PDB entry 7MOB | electron microscopy, 5.00 A resolution (low resolution: residue-level contacts below are approximate; hydrogen-bond / salt-bridge calls are withheld) | chains A and B of the 4 polymer chains in the assembly

[Chain A (and B)]
Name: Hepatocyte growth factor
Source organism: Homo sapiens
Notes: chain B of this document is another copy of the same molecule, construct and numbering; everything in this record applies to it too
UniProtKB: P14210 (HGF_HUMAN); residues 1-210 here = UniProt positions 1-210
Sequence (210 residues; row label = number of the first residue in the row):
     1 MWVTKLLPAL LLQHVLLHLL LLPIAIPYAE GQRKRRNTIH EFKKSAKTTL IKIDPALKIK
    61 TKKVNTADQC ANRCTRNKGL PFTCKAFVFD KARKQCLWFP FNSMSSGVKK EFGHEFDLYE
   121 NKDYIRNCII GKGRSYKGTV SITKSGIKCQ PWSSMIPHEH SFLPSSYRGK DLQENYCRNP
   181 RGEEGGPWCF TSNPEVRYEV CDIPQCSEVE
Disordered / not traced: 1-36, 209-210
Disulfide bonds: Cys-70/Cys-96, Cys-74/Cys-84, Cys-128/Cys-206, Cys-149/Cys-189, Cys-177/Cys-201
UniProt features mapped onto this chain:
  - modified residue: Gln-32 (Pyrrolidone carboxylic acid)
From the paper describing this entry:
  - mutagenesis - K34E/R35E/R36E, K47E, R73E/R76E/K78E, K91E, F112A, H114E, E159R, E195R, R197E: decreased signaling with Hepatocyte growth factor receptor
  - mutagenesis - E159R: decreased binding to Hepatocyte growth factor receptor

[Chain A / chain B interface]
Contacting residue pairs (40):
  Glu-41(A) with Glu-41(B)
  Asn-77(A) with Ile-142(B); Gly-146(B)
  Leu-80(A) with Gly-146(B)
  Pro-81(A) with Ser-145(B)
  Phe-82(A) with Ser-145(B); Gly-146(B)
  Thr-83(A) with Thr-143(B); Lys-144(B); Asp-202(B)
  Lys-85(A) with Asp-202(B)
  Lys-122(A) with Asn-127(B)
  Asp-123(A) with Asn-127(B)
  Tyr-124(A) with Asn-127(B); Asp-202(B); Pro-204(B)
  Ile-125(A) with Asn-127(B)
  Arg-126(A) with Asn-127(B); Cys-128(B)
  Asn-127(A) with Lys-122(B); Asp-123(B); Tyr-124(B); Ile-125(B); Arg-126(B); Asn-127(B)
  Cys-128(A) with Arg-126(B)
  Ile-130(A) with Glu-208(B)
  Ile-142(A) with Asn-77(B)
  Thr-143(A) with Thr-83(B)
  Lys-144(A) with Thr-83(B)
  Ser-145(A) with Pro-81(B); Phe-82(B)
  Gly-146(A) with Asn-77(B); Leu-80(B); Phe-82(B)
  Asp-202(A) with Thr-83(B); Lys-85(B); Tyr-124(B)
  Pro-204(A) with Tyr-124(B)
  Glu-208(A) with Glu-208(B)
Also at the interface, not in a pair above, chain A (24 interface residues in all): Val-140
Also at the interface, not in a pair above, chain B (24 interface residues in all): Ile-130, Val-140

[Summary]
Chain A and chain B each contribute 24 residues to their interface. From the paper: K34E/R35E/R36E, K47E and
R73E/R76E/K78E of chain A, among others, reduce signaling with Hepatocyte growth factor receptor; E159R of
chain A reduces binding to Hepatocyte growth factor receptor; 9 substitutions were tested in all.
Both chains are Hepatocyte growth factor (Homo sapiens). Entry 7MOB (Cryo-EM structure of 2:2 c-MET/NK1
complex) was determined by electron microscopy (same publication as 7MO7, 7MO8, 7MO9 and 7MOA).
